PDB entry 5N4F | X-ray diffraction, 2.40 A resolution | chain A

Chain A:
Molecule: Prolyl oligopeptidase
Source organism: Galerina marginata
UniProtKB: H2E7Q8 (H2E7Q8_9AGAR); residues 1-730 here = UniProt positions 1-730
Sequence (730 residues; each row starts with the number of its first residue):
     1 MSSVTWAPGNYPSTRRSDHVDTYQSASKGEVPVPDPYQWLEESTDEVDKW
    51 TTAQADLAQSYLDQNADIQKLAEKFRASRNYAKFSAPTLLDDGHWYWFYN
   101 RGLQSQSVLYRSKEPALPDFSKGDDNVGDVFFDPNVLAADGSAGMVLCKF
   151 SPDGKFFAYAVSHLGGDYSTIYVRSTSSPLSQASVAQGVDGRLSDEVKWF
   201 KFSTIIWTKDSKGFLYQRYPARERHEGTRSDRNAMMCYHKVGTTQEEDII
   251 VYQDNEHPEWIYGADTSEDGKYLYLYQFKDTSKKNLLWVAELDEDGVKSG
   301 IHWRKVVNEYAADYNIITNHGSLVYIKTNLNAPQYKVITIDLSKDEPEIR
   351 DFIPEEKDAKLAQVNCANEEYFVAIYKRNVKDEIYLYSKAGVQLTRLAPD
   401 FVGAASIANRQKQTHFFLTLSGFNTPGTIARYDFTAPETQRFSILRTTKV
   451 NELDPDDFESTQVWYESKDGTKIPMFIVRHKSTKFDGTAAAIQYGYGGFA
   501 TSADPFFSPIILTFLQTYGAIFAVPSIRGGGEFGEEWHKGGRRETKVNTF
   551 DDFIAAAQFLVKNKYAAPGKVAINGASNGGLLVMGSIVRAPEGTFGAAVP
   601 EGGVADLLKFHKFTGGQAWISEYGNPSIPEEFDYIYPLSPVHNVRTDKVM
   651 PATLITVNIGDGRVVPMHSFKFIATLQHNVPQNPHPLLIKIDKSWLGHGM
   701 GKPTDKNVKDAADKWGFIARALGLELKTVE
Disordered / not traced: 1-6, 223-229, 294-295, 696-703, 727-730
UniProt features mapped onto this chain:
  - active site (Charge relay system): Ser577, Asp661, His698
  - mutagenesis: Ser577 (S577A: Impairs catalytic activity but still binds both 35mer and 25mer substrates), Asp661 (D661A: Impairs catalytic activity but still binds both 35mer and 25mer substrates), Arg663 (R663A/K/Q: Leads to diminished activities for both peptide bond hydrolysis and macrocyclization), Trp695 (Leads to diminished activities for both peptide bond hydrolysis and macrocyclization), His698 (H698A: Impairs catalytic activity but still binds both 35mer and 25mer substrates)
From the paper describing this entry:
  - catalytic residues: Ser577, Asp661
  - mutagenesis - S577A, D661A, H698A: abolished catalytic activity on both 25mer and 35mer substrates
  - mutagenesis - R663A, R663K, R663Q, W695DEL: decreased catalytic activity on both 25mer and 35mer substrates
  - catalytic residues: His698 (proposed by the authors, not directly observed)
  - mutagenesis - H698A (47 +/- 11 nM): unchanged binding to 25mer
  - mutagenesis - H698N: decreased stability

Overview:
UniProt lists 3 active-site residues and 5 mutagenesis sites. From the paper: catalytic residues Ser577,
Asp661 and His698; R663A, R663K and R663Q, among others, reduce catalytic activity on both 25mer and 35mer
substrates; 8 substitutions were tested in all.
Chain A is Prolyl oligopeptidase (Galerina marginata); the structure, Prolyl oligopeptidase B from Galerina
marginata - apo protein, was determined by X-ray diffraction (same publication as 5N4B, 5N4C, 5N4D and 5N4E).
